8AY5 - chains B and C of the 3 polymer chains in the assembly; structure by electron microscopy, 7.10 A resolution (low resolution: residue-level contacts below are approximate; hydrogen-bond / salt-bridge calls are withheld).

== Chain B ==
Protein: Capsid protein VP2
Organism: rhinovirus A2
UniProt: P04936 (POLG_HRV2); residues 1-250 here correspond to UniProt positions 81-330 (UniProt number = residue number + 80)
Amino-acid sequence (250 residues; numbered 1 to 250; the number before each row is that of its first residue):
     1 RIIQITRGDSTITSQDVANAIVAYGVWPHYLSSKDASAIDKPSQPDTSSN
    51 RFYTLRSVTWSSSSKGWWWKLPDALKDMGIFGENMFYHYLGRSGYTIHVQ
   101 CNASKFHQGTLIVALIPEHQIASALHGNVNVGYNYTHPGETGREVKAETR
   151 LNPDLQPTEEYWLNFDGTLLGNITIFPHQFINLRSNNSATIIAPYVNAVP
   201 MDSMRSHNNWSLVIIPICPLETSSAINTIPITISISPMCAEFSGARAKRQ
Curated features (UniProtKB/Swiss-Prot):
  - site: Gln250 (Cleavage)

== Chain C ==
Protein: VP3
Organism: rhinovirus A2
UniProt: P04936 (POLG_HRV2); residues 1-237 here correspond to UniProt positions 331-567 (UniProt number = residue number + 330)
Amino-acid sequence (237 residues; row label = number of the first residue in the row):
     1 GLPVFITPGSGQFLTTDDFQSPCALPWYHPTKEISIPGEVKNLVEICQVD
    51 SLVPINNTDTYINSENMYSVVLQSSINAPDKIFSIRTDVASQPLATTLIG
   101 EISSYFTHWTGSLRFSFMFCGTANTTVKLLLAYTPPGIAEPTTRKDAMLG
   151 THVIWDVGLQSTISMVVPWISASHYRNTSPGRSTSGYITCWYQTRLVIPP
   201 QTPPTARLLCFVSGCKDFCLRMARDTNLHLQSGAIAQ
Curated features (UniProtKB/Swiss-Prot):
  - region: Ile235 to Gln237 (Amphipathic alpha-helix)

== Chain B / chain C interface ==
Residue-residue contacts - 73 pairs, chain B then chain C:
  Tyr24(B) with Pro37(C); Gly38(C)
  Asp35(B) with Ile34(C); Ser35(C)
  Lys105(B) with Thr122(C); Ala123(C); Asn124(C)
  Phe106(B) with Thr122(C); Asn124(C); Pro200(C); Gln201(C); Thr202(C)
  His107(B) with Thr122(C); Ala123(C)
  Gln108(B) with Cys120(C); Gly121(C); Thr122(C); Pro203(C); Thr205(C); Ala206(C)
  Gly109(B) with Cys120(C)
  Tyr161(B) with Ser64(C); Glu65(C)
  Trp162(B) with Ile62(C); Asn63(C); Ser64(C); Met67(C)
  Leu169(B) with Tyr68(C); Thr96(C)
  Leu170(B) with Tyr68(C)
  Gly171(B) with Ser51(C); Leu52(C); Tyr68(C)
  Asn172(B) with Ser51(C); Thr96(C); Thr97(C); Leu98(C)
  Thr174(B) with Val49(C); Asp50(C); Ser51(C); Phe211(C)
  Ile175(B) with Val49(C); Leu98(C)
  Phe180(B) with Phe211(C)
  Asn182(B) with Cys120(C)
  Arg184(B) with Phe119(C); Gly121(C); Ala123(C); Val157(C); Gly158(C); Leu159(C); Gln160(C)
  Ser185(B) with Ser161(C)
  Tyr195(B) with Pro37(C)
  Val196(B) with Ile36(C); Pro37(C)
  Asn197(B) with Ile34(C); Ile36(C)
  Ala198(B) with Ile34(C); Ile36(C)
  Val199(B) with Ile34(C)
  Pro200(B) with Ile34(C)
  Pro216(B) with Glu65(C)
  Ile217(B) with Glu65(C); Leu209(C)
  Cys218(B) with Leu209(C)
  Pro219(B) with Arg207(C)
  Glu221(B) with Pro203(C); Thr205(C)
  Thr222(B) with Pro203(C)
  Ser223(B) with Gln201(C); Thr202(C); Pro203(C)
Also at the interface, not in a pair above, chain B (37 interface residues in all): Val26, Thr110, Ile112, Leu183, Pro194
Also at the interface, not in a pair above, chain C (40 interface residues in all): Ile46, Thr125

== Summary ==
The interface between chain B and chain C involves 37 residues on one side and 40 on the other.
Here chain B is Capsid protein VP2 and chain C is VP3, both from rhinovirus A2. Entry 8AY5 (Human rhinovirus 2
empty particle in situ) was determined by electron microscopy.
